Entry 7LKI (X-ray diffraction, 2.00 A resolution); this record covers chains BBB and CCC of the 3 polymer chains in the assembly.

Chain BBB:
Protein: antibody 1H8 light chain
Source organism: Mus musculus
Notes: antibody fragment or engineered binder
Amino-acid sequence (218 residues; row label = number of the first residue in the row):
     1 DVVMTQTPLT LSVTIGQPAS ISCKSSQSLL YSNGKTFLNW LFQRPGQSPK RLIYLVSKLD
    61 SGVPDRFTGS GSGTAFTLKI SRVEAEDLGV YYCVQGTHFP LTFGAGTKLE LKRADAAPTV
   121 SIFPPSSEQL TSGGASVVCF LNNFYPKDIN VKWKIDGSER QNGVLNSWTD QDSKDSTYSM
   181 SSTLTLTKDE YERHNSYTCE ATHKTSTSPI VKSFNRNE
Cystine bridges: Cys-23/Cys-93, Cys-139/Cys-199

Chain CCC:
Protein: Epitope III peptide GLY-ALA-PRO-THR-TYR-SER-TRP-GLY
Source organism: Hepacivirus C
Amino-acid sequence (15 residues; each row starts with the number of its first residue):
   520 DRSGAPTYSW GANDK
Unresolved in the structure: 520-522, 531-534
What the authors report for this chain:
  - mutagenesis - A524V: decreased binding to mAb1H8 (citing earlier work)
  - mutagenesis - A524V, P525A, S528A: unchanged binding to CD81 (citing earlier work)
  - mutagenesis - T526A: unchanged binding to mAb1H8 (citing earlier work)
  - mutagenesis - T526A: decreased binding to CD81 (citing earlier work)
  - conformationally variable residues (side-chain flip): Tyr-527, Ser-528, Trp-529

Interface between chain BBB and chain CCC:
Contacting residue pairs (22; chain BBB residue first):
  Tyr-31(BBB) / Ser-528(CCC)
  Phe-37(BBB) / Pro-525(CCC)  hydrophobic
  Phe-37(BBB) / Thr-526(CCC)
  Phe-37(BBB) / Tyr-527(CCC)
  Phe-37(BBB) / Ser-528(CCC)
  Asn-39(BBB) / Pro-525(CCC)
  Asn-39(BBB) / Thr-526(CCC)  hydrogen bond (side chain-backbone)
  Arg-51(BBB) / Ala-524(CCC)  hydrogen bond (side chain-backbone)
  Arg-51(BBB) / Pro-525(CCC)
  Arg-51(BBB) / Thr-526(CCC)  hydrogen bond
  Tyr-54(BBB) / Ala-524(CCC)
  Leu-55(BBB) / Pro-525(CCC)
  Gly-96(BBB) / Thr-526(CCC)
  Gly-96(BBB) / Tyr-527(CCC)
  Gly-96(BBB) / Ser-528(CCC)  hydrogen bond (backbone-backbone)
  Gly-96(BBB) / Trp-529(CCC)
  Thr-97(BBB) / Ser-528(CCC)  hydrogen bond (backbone-side chain)
  Thr-97(BBB) / Trp-529(CCC)
  His-98(BBB) / Trp-529(CCC)
  Phe-99(BBB) / Trp-529(CCC)
  Leu-101(BBB) / Thr-526(CCC)
  Leu-101(BBB) / Trp-529(CCC)
Also at the interface, not in a pair above, chain BBB (12 interface residues in all): Pro-100
Also at the interface, not in a pair above, chain CCC (7 interface residues in all): Gly-523
Interface features reported in the paper:
  - specific contacts: Arg-51(BBB)/Ala-524(CCC), Tyr-54(BBB)/Ala-524(CCC)
  - epitope / paratope residues, chain BBB: Arg-51(BBB), Tyr-54(BBB)
  - epitope / paratope residues, chain CCC: Gly-523(CCC), Ala-524(CCC), Pro-525(CCC), Ser-528(CCC)

Overview:
The interface between chain BBB and chain CCC involves 12 residues on one side and 7 on the other; the
contacts include 5 hydrogen bonds. Polar contacts include Asn-39(BBB)/Thr-526(CCC), Arg-51(BBB)/Ala-524(CCC)
and Arg-51(BBB)/Thr-526(CCC). The authors report contacts between Arg-51(BBB) and Ala-524(CCC) and Tyr-54(BBB)
and Ala-524(CCC). From the paper: A524V of chain CCC reduces binding to mAb1H8; epitope/paratope residues
Arg-51(BBB), Tyr-54(BBB) and Gly-523(CCC) among others; 4 substitutions were tested in all.
Here chain BBB is antibody 1H8 light chain (Mus musculus) and chain CCC is Epitope III peptide
GLY-ALA-PRO-THR-TYR-SER-TRP-GLY (Hepacivirus C). Entry 7LKI (The crystal structure of Epitope III of HCV
envelop protein E2 in complex with antibody 1H8) was determined by X-ray diffraction.
